Entry 9D80 (electron microscopy, 3.70 A resolution); this record covers chains D and E of the 6 polymer chains in the assembly.

== Chain D (and E) ==
Protein: Tail fiber protein
From: Shigella virus Moo19
Notes: chain E of this document is another copy of the same molecule, construct and numbering; everything in this record applies to it too
UniProt: A0AAE9C514 (A0AAE9C514_9CAUD); numbering as in UniProt (aligned over 1-1086)
Sequence (1086 residues; row label = number of the first residue in the row):
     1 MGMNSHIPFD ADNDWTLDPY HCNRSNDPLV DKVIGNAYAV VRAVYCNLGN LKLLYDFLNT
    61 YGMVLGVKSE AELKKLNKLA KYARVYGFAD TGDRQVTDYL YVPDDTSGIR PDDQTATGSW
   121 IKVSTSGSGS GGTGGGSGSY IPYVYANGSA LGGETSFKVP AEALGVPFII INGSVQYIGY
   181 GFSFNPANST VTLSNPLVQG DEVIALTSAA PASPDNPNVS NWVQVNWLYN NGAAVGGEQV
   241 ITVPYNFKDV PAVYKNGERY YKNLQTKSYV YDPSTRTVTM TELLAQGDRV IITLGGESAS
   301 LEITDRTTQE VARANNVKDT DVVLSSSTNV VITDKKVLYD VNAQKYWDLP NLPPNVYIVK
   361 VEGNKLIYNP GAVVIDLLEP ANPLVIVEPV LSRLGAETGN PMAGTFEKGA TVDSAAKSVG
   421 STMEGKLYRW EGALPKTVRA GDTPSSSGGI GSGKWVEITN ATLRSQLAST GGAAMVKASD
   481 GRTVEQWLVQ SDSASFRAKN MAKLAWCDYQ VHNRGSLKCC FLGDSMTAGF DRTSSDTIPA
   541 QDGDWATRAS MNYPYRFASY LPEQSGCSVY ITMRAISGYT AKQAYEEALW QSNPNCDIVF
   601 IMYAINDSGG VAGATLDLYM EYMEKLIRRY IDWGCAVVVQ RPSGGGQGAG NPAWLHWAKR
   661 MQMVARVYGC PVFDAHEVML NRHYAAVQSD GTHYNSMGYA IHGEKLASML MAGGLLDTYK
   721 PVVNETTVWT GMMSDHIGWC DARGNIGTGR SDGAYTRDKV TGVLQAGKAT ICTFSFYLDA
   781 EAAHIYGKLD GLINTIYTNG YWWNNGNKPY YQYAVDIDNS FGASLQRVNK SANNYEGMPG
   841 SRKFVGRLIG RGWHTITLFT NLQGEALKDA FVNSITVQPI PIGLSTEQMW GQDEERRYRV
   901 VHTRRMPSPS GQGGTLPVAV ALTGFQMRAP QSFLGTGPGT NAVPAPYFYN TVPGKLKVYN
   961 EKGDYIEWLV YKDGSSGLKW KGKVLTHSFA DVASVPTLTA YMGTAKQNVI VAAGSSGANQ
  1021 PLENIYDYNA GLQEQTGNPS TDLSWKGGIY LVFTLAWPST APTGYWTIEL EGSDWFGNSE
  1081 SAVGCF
Disordered / not traced: 1-29, 88-1086 (chain E: 1-23, 88-1086)

== How chain D and chain E interact ==
Residue-residue contacts (36; chain D residue first):
  V33(D) with R24(E); S25(E)
  I34(D) with R24(E); S25(E); N26(E), hydrogen bond (backbone-backbone)
  A37(D) with D27(E); Y38(E)
  Y38(D) with N26(E)
  V40(D) with Y38(E); R42(E); Y45(E), hydrophobic
  V41(D) with V30(E), hydrophobic
  A43(D) with Y45(E), hydrophobic
  V44(D) with V41(E), hydrophobic; Y45(E), hydrophobic
  N47(D) with L48(E)
  N50(D) with K52(E)
  L51(D) with L51(E), hydrophobic
  L54(D) with L51(E), hydrophobic; Y55(E), hydrophobic; L58(E), hydrophobic
  F57(D) with L58(E), hydrophobic; N59(E); Y61(E)
  L58(D) with L58(E), hydrophobic
  Y61(D) with Y61(E); N77(E), hydrogen bond
  G62(D) with G66(E)
  M63(D) with M63(E), hydrophobic; L65(E), hydrophobic
  V64(D) with V64(E), hydrophobic; Y86(E)
  Y82(D) with G66(E); V67(E); K68(E), hydrogen bond; Y86(E)
Interface residues without a listed pair, chain D (23 interface residues in all): G35, N36, L53, A83
Interface residues without a listed pair, chain E (27 interface residues in all): I34, V44, L76

== Summary ==
23 residues of chain D and 27 residues of chain E are in contact, with 3 hydrogen bonds. Among the polar pairs
are Y61(D)-N77(E), Y82(D)-K68(E) and I34(D)-N26(E).
Both chains are Tail fiber protein (Shigella virus Moo19). Entry 9D80 (Shigella flexneri bacteriophage Moo19
Tail) was determined by electron microscopy together with 9D7Z, 9D81, 9D82, 9D83 and 9D84 from the same study.
